PDB entry 8DMJ | electron microscopy, 3.20 A resolution | chains H and L of the 7 polymer chains in the assembly

# Chain H
Name: antibody 1H1 heavy chain
Source organism: Mus musculus
Notes: antibody fragment or engineered binder
Sequence (121 residues; numbered 1 to 113 plus 8 insertion-coded residues; the number before each row is that of its first residue; a row labelled like 82A-82C holds insertion residues (82A, then the next letters in order)):
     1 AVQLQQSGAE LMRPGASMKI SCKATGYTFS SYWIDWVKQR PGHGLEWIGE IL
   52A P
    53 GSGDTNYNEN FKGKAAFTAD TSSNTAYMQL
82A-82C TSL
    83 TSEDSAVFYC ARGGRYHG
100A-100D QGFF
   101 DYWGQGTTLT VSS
Disulfides: Cys22-Cys92

# Chain L
Name: antibody 1H1 light chain
Source organism: Mus musculus
Notes: antibody fragment or engineered binder
Sequence (107 residues; each row starts with the number of its first residue):
     1 AIQMTQSPAS LSASVGETVT ITCRPSENVH IYLAWYQQKQ GKSPQLLVYN AKTLADGVPS
    61 RFSGSASGTQ FSLKINSLQP EDFGSYYCQH FWSIPYTFGG GTKLEIK
Disulfides: Cys23-Cys88

# Chain H / chain L interface
Contacting residue pairs - 35 pairs, chain H then chain L:
  Val37(H) with Phe98(L), hydrophobic
  Gln39(H) with Gln38(L), hydrogen bond; Tyr87(L), hydrogen bond
  Gly44(H) with Tyr87(L)
  Leu45(H) with Pro44(L), hydrophobic; Tyr87(L), hydrophobic; Phe98(L)
  Trp47(H) with Ile94(L), hydrophobic; Pro95(L), hydrophobic; Tyr96(L)
  Glu50(H) with Tyr96(L)
  Tyr59(H) with Ile94(L)
  Asn60(H) with Pro95(L)
  Tyr91(H) with Lys42(L); Ser43(L); Pro44(L)
  Gly100(H) with Tyr32(L); Phe91(L)
  Gly100B(H) with Gln89(L); Phe91(L); Tyr96(L)
  Phe100C(H) with Ala34(L), hydrophobic; Tyr36(L); Tyr49(L), hydrophobic; Phe91(L), hydrophobic
  Phe100D(H) with Tyr36(L), hydrogen bond (backbone-side chain); Leu46(L); Gln89(L); Phe98(L), hydrophobic
  Asp101(H) with Leu46(L)
  Trp103(H) with Tyr36(L), hydrophobic; Ser43(L); Pro44(L); Phe98(L), hydrophobic
  Gly104(H) with Ser43(L), hydrogen bond (backbone-side chain)
Other interface residues (no listed pair), chain H (19 interface residues in all): Asn58, His99, Gln100A
Other interface residues (no listed pair), chain L (18 interface residues in all): Asn50, Trp92

# Summary
19 residues of chain H face 18 of chain L across their interface, with 4 hydrogen bonds. Polar contacts
include Gln39(H)-Gln38(L), Gln39(H)-Tyr87(L) and Phe100D(H)-Tyr36(L).
Here chain H is antibody 1H1 heavy chain and chain L is antibody 1H1 light chain, both from Mus musculus.
Entry 8DMJ (Postfusion Nipah virus fusion protein in complex with Fab 1H1) was determined by electron
microscopy.
